PDB entry 6GIQ | electron microscopy, 3.23 A resolution | chains C and D of the 32 polymer chains in the assembly

== Chain C ==
Name: Cytochrome b
From: Saccharomyces cerevisiae
UniProt: A0A0G3F5W7 (A0A0G3F5W7_YEASX); numbering as in UniProt (aligned over 1-385)
Sequence (385 residues; each row starts with the number of its first residue):
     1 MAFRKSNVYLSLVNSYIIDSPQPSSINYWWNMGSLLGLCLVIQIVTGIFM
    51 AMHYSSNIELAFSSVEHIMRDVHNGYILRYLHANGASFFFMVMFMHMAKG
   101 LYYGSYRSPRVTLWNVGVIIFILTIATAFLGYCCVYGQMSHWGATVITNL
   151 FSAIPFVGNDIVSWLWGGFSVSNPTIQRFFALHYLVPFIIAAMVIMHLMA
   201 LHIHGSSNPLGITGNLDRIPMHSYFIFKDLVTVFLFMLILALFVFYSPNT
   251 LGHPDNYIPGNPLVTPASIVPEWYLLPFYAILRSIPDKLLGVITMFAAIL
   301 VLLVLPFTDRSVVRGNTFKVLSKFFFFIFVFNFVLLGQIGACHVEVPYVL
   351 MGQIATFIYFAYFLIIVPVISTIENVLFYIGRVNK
Metal / ion sites: heme c Fe site 1: His-82, His-183; heme c Fe site 2: His-96, His-197
Small-molecule neighbours:
  - phosphatidic acid (6PH; (1R)-2-(phosphonooxy)-1-[(tridecanoyloxy)methyl]ethyl pentadecanoate): Ser-34, Leu-38, Val-41, His-222, Ser-223, Ile-226, Phe-227, Asp-229, Leu-230, Val-233, Phe-234, Met-237
  - phosphatidic acid (7PH; (1R)-2-(dodecanoyloxy)-1-[(phosphonooxy)methyl]ethyl tetradecanoate): Ile-42, Val-45, Ile-77, Leu-81, Met-237, Leu-240, Phe-245
  - 3-sn-phosphatidylethanolamine (8PE; (2R)-3-{[(S)-(2-aminoethoxy)(hydroxy)phosphoryl]oxy}-2-(tetradecanoyloxy)propyl octadecanoate): Trp-29, Phe-94, Met-95, Met-97, Ala-98, Lys-99, Tyr-102, Tyr-103, Phe-121, Pro-209, Phe-278, Leu-302, Thr-317, Lys-323, Phe-326, Phe-327, Phe-329, Val-330, Phe-331, Phe-333, Val-334, Tyr-359
  - 3-sn-phosphatidylethanolamine (9PE; (1R)-2-{[(S)-(2-aminoethoxy)(hydroxy)phosphoryl]oxy}-1-[(heptanoyloxy)methyl]ethyl octadecanoate), molecule 1: Phe-3, Asn-7, Tyr-9, Leu-10, Leu-12, Val-13, Ile-195
  - 3-sn-phosphatidylethanolamine (9PE), molecule 2: Ser-108, Pro-109, Val-111, Thr-112, Asn-115, Val-116, Ile-119, Ile-195, Met-196, Met-199
  - cardiolipin (CN5; (5S,11R)-5,8,11-trihydroxy-5,11-dioxido-17-oxo-4,6,10,12,16-pentaoxa-5,11-diphosphaoctadec-1-yl pentadecanoate): Leu-12, Tyr-16, Ile-195, Met-199, His-202
  - heme c (HEC), molecule 1: Trp-30, Asn-31, Gly-33, Ser-34, Leu-36, Gly-37, Phe-89, Met-93, His-96, Met-97, Lys-99, Ser-105, Leu-113, Trp-114, Gly-117, Val-118, Ile-120, Phe-121, Val-194, His-197, Leu-198, Leu-201, Ser-206, Ser-207
  - heme c (HEC), molecule 2: Leu-40, Gln-43, Ile-44, Gly-47, Ile-48, Met-50, Ala-51, Tyr-54, Val-65, Arg-79, His-82, Ala-83, Ala-86, Phe-89, Phe-90, Thr-124, Thr-127, Ala-128, Gly-131, Tyr-132, Cys-134, Val-135, Phe-180, His-183, Tyr-184, Pro-187, Ile-190, Asn-256, Tyr-274
  - UQ6 (5-(3,7,11,15,19,23-hexamethyl-tetracosa-2,6,10,14,18,22-hexaenyl)-2,3-dimethoxy-6-methyl-benzene-1,4-diol), molecule 1: Tyr-16, Ile-17, Ser-20, Gln-22, Ser-34, Gly-37, Leu-40, Val-41, Ile-44, Val-45, Phe-49, Phe-188, Val-194, Leu-198, Leu-201, Ser-206, Met-221, Asp-229
  - UQ6, molecule 2: Trp-164, Leu-182, Ile-189

== Chain D ==
Name: BJ4_G0049990.mRNA.1.CDS.1
From: Saccharomyces cerevisiae
UniProt: A0A5B9RH60 (A0A5B9RH60_YEASX); numbering as in UniProt (aligned over 1-309)
Sequence (309 residues; row label = number of the first residue in the row):
     1 MFSNLSKRWAQRTLSKSFYSTATGAASKSGKLTQKLVTAGVAAAGITAST
    51 LLYADSLTAEAMTAAEHGLHAPAYAWSHNGPFETFDHASIRRGYQVYREV
   101 CAACHSLDRVAWRTLVGVSHTNEEVRNMAEEFEYDDEPDEQGNPKKRPGK
   151 LSDYIPGPYPNEQAARAANQGALPPDLSLIVKARHGGCDYIFSLLTGYPD
   201 EPPAGVALPPGSNYNPYFPGGSIAMARVLFDDMVEYEDGTPATTSQMAKD
   251 VTTFLNWCAEPEHDERKRLGLKTVIILSSLYLLSIWVKKFKWAGIKTRKF
   301 VFNPPKPRK
Not modelled in the structure: 1-61
Metal / ion sites: heme c Fe near His-105 (its only coordinating residue here)
Small-molecule neighbours:
  - phosphatidic acid (7PH; (1R)-2-(dodecanoyloxy)-1-[(phosphonooxy)methyl]ethyl tetradecanoate): Leu-269, Lys-272, Thr-273, Ile-276, Leu-277
  - heme c (HEC): Val-100, Cys-101, Cys-104, His-105, Asn-169, Ala-172, Leu-173, Pro-174, Pro-175, Leu-177, Ile-180, Arg-184, Tyr-190, Ile-191, Leu-194, Leu-195, Phe-218, Ile-223, Ala-224, Met-225, Ala-226, Val-228, Leu-229, Val-251

== Interface between chain C and chain D ==
Residue-residue contacts (55; chain C residue first):
  Tyr-28(C) / Lys-288(D)  hydrogen bond
  Phe-62(C) / Arg-109(D)
  Phe-62(C) / Leu-179(D)  hydrophobic
  Glu-66(C) / Leu-179(D)
  Met-69(C) / Lys-182(D)
  Arg-70(C) / Arg-109(D)
  Arg-70(C) / Ser-178(D)  hydrogen bond (side chain-backbone)
  Arg-70(C) / Leu-179(D)
  Arg-70(C) / Cys-258(D)  hydrogen bond (side chain-backbone)
  Arg-70(C) / Ala-259(D)
  Asp-71(C) / Arg-113(D)  salt bridge
  Tyr-76(C) / Glu-262(D)
  Tyr-76(C) / Glu-265(D)
  Tyr-76(C) / Arg-266(D)
  Tyr-76(C) / Leu-269(D)
  Tyr-80(C) / Glu-262(D)
  Asp-217(C) / Arg-298(D)  salt bridge
  Ile-219(C) / Trp-292(D)  hydrophobic
  Tyr-224(C) / Lys-291(D)
  Tyr-224(C) / Trp-292(D)  hydrogen bond (backbone-side chain)
  Tyr-224(C) / Ile-295(D)
  Phe-225(C) / Trp-292(D)  hydrophobic
  Phe-227(C) / Val-287(D)  hydrophobic
  Phe-227(C) / Lys-291(D)
  Val-231(C) / Tyr-281(D)
  Val-231(C) / Ser-284(D)
  Val-231(C) / Lys-288(D)
  Phe-234(C) / Leu-280(D)
  Phe-234(C) / Tyr-281(D)  hydrophobic
  Phe-234(C) / Ser-284(D)
  Leu-235(C) / Tyr-281(D)  hydrophobic
  Met-237(C) / Leu-277(D)
  Leu-238(C) / Val-274(D)
  Leu-238(C) / Leu-277(D)  hydrophobic
  Leu-238(C) / Ser-278(D)
  Ala-241(C) / Thr-273(D)
  Ala-241(C) / Leu-277(D)  hydrophobic
  Leu-242(C) / Val-274(D)  hydrophobic
  Phe-245(C) / Arg-266(D)  hydrogen bond (backbone-side chain)
  Phe-245(C) / Gly-270(D)
  Phe-245(C) / Thr-273(D)
  Tyr-246(C) / Pro-81(D)
  Tyr-246(C) / Arg-266(D)
  Tyr-246(C) / Lys-267(D)
  Tyr-246(C) / Gly-270(D)
  Tyr-246(C) / Leu-271(D)  hydrogen bond (side chain-backbone)
  Pro-248(C) / Arg-266(D)
  Asn-249(C) / Lys-182(D)
  Pro-254(C) / Lys-182(D)
  Pro-254(C) / Ala-183(D)
  Tyr-257(C) / Lys-182(D)
  Tyr-257(C) / Ala-183(D)  hydrophobic
  Ile-258(C) / Arg-184(D)
  His-343(C) / Met-62(D)
  Glu-345(C) / Met-62(D)  hydrogen bond (side chain-backbone)
Other interface residues (no listed pair), chain C (39 interface residues in all): Ser-24, Ser-63, Ile-77, Ser-223, Lys-228, Leu-230, Val-244, Ser-247, Asp-255, Pro-259
Other interface residues (no listed pair), chain D (38 interface residues in all): Val-110, Tyr-154, His-185, Glu-260, Pro-261, Ile-285, Phe-300

== In short ==
39 residues of chain C face 38 of chain D across their interface, with 7 hydrogen bonds and 2 salt bridges.
Polar contacts include Asp-71(C)/Arg-113(D), Asp-217(C)/Arg-298(D) and Tyr-28(C)/Lys-288(D). One phosphatidic
acid molecule is bound between chain C and chain D.
Here chain C is Cytochrome b and chain D is BJ4_G0049990.mRNA.1.CDS.1, both from Saccharomyces cerevisiae.
Entry 6GIQ (Saccharomyces cerevisiae respiratory supercomplex III2IV) was determined by electron microscopy.
